2ILN - chains A and I of the 3 polymer chains in the assembly; structure by X-ray diffraction, 2.00 A resolution.

== Chain A ==
Molecule: Cationic trypsin
From: Bos taurus
Notes: EC 3.4.21.4
UniProtKB: P00760 (TRY1_BOVIN); the construct lacks a stretch of the UniProt sequence and is renumbered around it, so the offset changes along the chain: 16-34 = UniProt 21-39; 37-69 = UniProt 40-72; 71-125 = UniProt 73-127; 127-130 = UniProt 128-131; 5 more segments
Sequence (223 residues; each row starts with the number of its first residue; note: 10 numbers in that range are skipped by the numbering (no residue carries them; nothing is unmodelled there)):
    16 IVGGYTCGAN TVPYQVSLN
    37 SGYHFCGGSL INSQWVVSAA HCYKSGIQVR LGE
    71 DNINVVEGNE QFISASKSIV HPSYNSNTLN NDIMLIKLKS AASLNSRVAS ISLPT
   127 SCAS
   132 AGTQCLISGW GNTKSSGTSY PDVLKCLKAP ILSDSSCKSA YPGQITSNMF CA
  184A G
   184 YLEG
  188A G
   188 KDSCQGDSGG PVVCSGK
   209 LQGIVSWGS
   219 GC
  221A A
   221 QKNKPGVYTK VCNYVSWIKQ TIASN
Disulfides: Cys22-Cys157, Cys42-Cys58, Cys128-Cys232, Cys136-Cys201, Cys168-Cys182, Cys191-Cys220

== Chain I ==
Molecule: Bowman-Birk type proteinase inhibitor
From: Medicago scutellata
UniProtKB: P80321 (IBB_MEDSC); residue numbers follow UniProt; this construct covers 1-62
Sequence (62 residues; each row starts with the number of its first residue):
     1 TKSTTTACCD FCPCTRSIPP QCQCTDVREK CHSACKSCLC TRSFPPQCRC YDITDFCYPS
    61 CS
Not modelled in the structure: 1-7, 61-62
Disulfides: Cys9-Cys24, Cys12-Cys57, Cys14-Cys22, Cys31-Cys38, Cys35-Cys50, Cys40-Cys48
Swiss-Prot annotation at these positions:
  - site (Reactive bond for trypsin): Arg16, Ser17, Arg42, Ser43

== Interface between chain A and chain I ==
Residue-residue contacts (38):
  Phe41(A) - Ser17(I)
  Phe41(A) - Ile18(I)  hydrogen bond (backbone-backbone)
  Cys42(A) - Ser17(I)
  His57(A) - Thr15(I)
  His57(A) - Arg16(I)
  His57(A) - Ser17(I)
  His57(A) - Gln21(I)  hydrogen bond (backbone-side chain)
  Asn97(A) - Gln23(I)  hydrogen bond (backbone-side chain)
  Asn97(A) - Ile53(I)
  Leu99(A) - Thr15(I)
  Tyr151(A) - Ile18(I)
  Gln175(A) - Thr25(I)
  Asp189(A) - Arg16(I)  salt bridge
  Ser190(A) - Arg16(I)  hydrogen bond
  Cys191(A) - Arg16(I)
  Gln192(A) - Cys14(I)
  Gln192(A) - Thr15(I)
  Gln192(A) - Arg16(I)
  Gln192(A) - Ser17(I)
  Gln192(A) - Ile18(I)
  Gln192(A) - Pro20(I)
  Gly193(A) - Arg16(I)  hydrogen bond (backbone-backbone)
  Gly193(A) - Ile18(I)
  Asp194(A) - Arg16(I)  hydrogen bond (backbone-backbone)
  Ser195(A) - Arg16(I)  hydrogen bond (side chain-backbone)
  Ser195(A) - Ser17(I)  hydrogen bond (side chain-backbone)
  Ser214(A) - Thr15(I)
  Ser214(A) - Arg16(I)  hydrogen bond (backbone-backbone)
  Trp215(A) - Pro13(I)  hydrophobic
  Trp215(A) - Cys14(I)
  Trp215(A) - Thr15(I)
  Gly216(A) - Pro13(I)
  Gly216(A) - Cys14(I)  hydrogen bond (backbone-backbone)
  Gly216(A) - Arg16(I)
  Ser217(A) - Cys12(I)  hydrogen bond (side chain-backbone)
  Gly219(A) - Arg16(I)  hydrogen bond (backbone-side chain)
  Cys220(A) - Arg16(I)
  Gly226(A) - Arg16(I)
Also at the interface, not in a pair above, chain A (28 interface residues in all): Tyr39, His40, Cys58, Tyr94, Ser96, Val213, Tyr228
Also at the interface, not in a pair above, chain I (13 interface residues in all): Tyr51

== Summary ==
Chain A and chain I form an interface of 28 and 13 residues respectively, with 12 hydrogen bonds and 1 salt
bridge. Polar pairs include Asp189(A)-Arg16(I), His57(A)-Gln21(I) and Asn97(A)-Gln23(I).
Chain A is Cationic trypsin (Bos taurus) and chain I is Bowman-Birk type proteinase inhibitor (Medicago
scutellata); the structure, Crystal structure of the Bowman-Birk inhibitor from snail medic seeds in complex
with bovine trypsin, was determined by X-ray diffraction.
